PDB entry 7AD5 | X-ray diffraction, 2.14 A resolution | chain A

== Chain A ==
Molecule: Avirulence protein LmJ1
Organism: Leptosphaeria maculans
Reference sequence: V5TFR9 (V5TFR9_LEPMC); residues 1-122 here correspond to UniProt positions 20-141 (UniProt number = residue number + 19)
Sequence (125 residues; row label = number of the first residue in the row; numbers below 1 keep their minus sign (Gly-2 is residue -2)):
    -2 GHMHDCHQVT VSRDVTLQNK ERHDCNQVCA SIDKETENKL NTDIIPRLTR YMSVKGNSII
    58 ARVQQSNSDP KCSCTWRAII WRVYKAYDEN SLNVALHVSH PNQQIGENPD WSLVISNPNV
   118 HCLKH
Not modelled in the structure: 122
Sequence notes: expression tag (-2 to 0)
Cystine bridges: Cys3-Cys119, Cys22-Cys69, Cys26-Cys71
Ion coordination: Ni2+ site 1: Gly-2, His97; Ni2+ site 2: His1, His118; Ni2+ site 3: His20, His94 (together with acetate ion)

== Summary ==
The Ni2+ site 1 is built by Gly-2 and His97. His1 and His118 form the Ni2+ site 2.
Chain A is Avirulence protein LmJ1 (Leptosphaeria maculans); the structure, Crystal structure of the effector
AvrLm5-9 from Leptosphaeria maculans, was determined by X-ray diffraction, deposited together with 7B76, 6ZUQ
and 6ZUS.
